Entry 6WA9 (X-ray diffraction, 4.62 A resolution (low resolution: residue-level contacts below are approximate; hydrogen-bond / salt-bridge calls are withheld)); this record covers chains A and S of the 18 polymer chains in the assembly.

# Chain A
Protein: Low calcium response locus protein D
From: Chlamydia pneumoniae
Reference sequence: Q9Z8L5 (Q9Z8L5_CHLPN); residue numbers follow UniProt; this construct covers 345-710
Chain sequence (387 residues; row label = number of the first residue in the row):
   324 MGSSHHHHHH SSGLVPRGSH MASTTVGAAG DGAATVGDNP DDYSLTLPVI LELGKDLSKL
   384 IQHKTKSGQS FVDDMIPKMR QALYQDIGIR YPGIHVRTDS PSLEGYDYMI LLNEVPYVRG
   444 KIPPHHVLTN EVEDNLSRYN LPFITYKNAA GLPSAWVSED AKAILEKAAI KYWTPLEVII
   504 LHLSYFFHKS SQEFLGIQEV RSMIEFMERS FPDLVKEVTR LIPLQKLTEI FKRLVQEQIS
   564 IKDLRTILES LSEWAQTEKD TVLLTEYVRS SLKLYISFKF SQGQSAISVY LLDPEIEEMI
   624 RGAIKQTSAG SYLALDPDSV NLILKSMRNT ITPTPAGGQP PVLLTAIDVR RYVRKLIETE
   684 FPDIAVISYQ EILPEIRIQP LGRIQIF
Not modelled in the structure: 324-363, 611-613, 626-633, 701-710
Sequence notes: initiating methionine (324); expression tag (325-344)
From the paper describing this entry:
  - mutagenesis - L638A/D639A: unchanged stability
  - mutagenesis - L638A/D639A: abolished binding to CdsO (chain S)

# Chain S
Protein: CdsO
From: Chlamydia pneumoniae
Reference sequence: Q9Z7J9 (Q9Z7J9_CHLPN); residue numbers follow UniProt; this construct covers 25-110
Chain sequence (107 residues; numbered 4 to 110; the number before each row is that of its first residue):
     4 MGSSHHHHHH SSGLVPRGSH MKEKRRLLEI EQEKLREKEA ERDKVKNHYM QKIQQLRDLL
    64 DEGTTSDAVL QIKSYIKVVA VQLSEEEEKV NKQKEVVLAA SKELEKA
Not modelled in the structure: 4-44, 85-110
Sequence notes: initiating methionine (4); expression tag (5-24)

# Interface between chain A and chain S
Pairs across the interface - 13 pairs, chain A then chain S:
  Ile-670(A) / Lys-76(S)
  Tyr-692(A) / Ser-69(S)
  Tyr-692(A) / Leu-73(S)
  Gln-693(A) / Leu-73(S)
  Ile-695(A) / Ser-69(S)
  Leu-696(A) / Ser-69(S)
  Pro-697(A) / Ser-69(S)
  Pro-697(A) / Asp-70(S)
  Pro-697(A) / Leu-73(S)
  Glu-698(A) / Thr-68(S)
  Ile-699(A) / Thr-68(S)
  Ile-699(A) / Ser-69(S)
  Arg-700(A) / Thr-67(S)
Interface residues without a listed pair, chain A (10 interface residues in all): Leu-614
Interface residues without a listed pair, chain S (9 interface residues in all): Leu-63, Val-72, Lys-80

# In short
Chain A and chain S form an interface of 10 and 9 residues respectively. The paper reports that L638A/D639A of
chain A abolish binding to CdsO (chain S); L638A/D639A of chain A leave stability unchanged.
Here chain A is Low calcium response locus protein D and chain S is CdsO, both from Chlamydia pneumoniae.
Entry 6WA9 (Structure of the Chlamydia pneumoniae CdsV and CdsO protein complex) was determined by X-ray
diffraction, deposited together with 6WA6.
